PDB entry 1G8W | X-ray diffraction, 2.80 A resolution | chains A and C of the 4 polymer chains in the assembly

== Chain A (and C) ==
Protein: Leucoagglutinating phytohemagglutinin
Organism: Phaseolus vulgaris
Notes: fragment: leucoagglutinating fraction of the seed lectin; chain C of this document is another copy of the same molecule, construct and numbering; everything in this record applies to it too
UniProtKB: P05087 (PHAL_PHAVU); residues 1-233 here correspond to UniProt positions 21-253 (UniProt number = residue number + 20)
Sequence (233 residues; numbered 1 to 233; the number before each row is that of its first residue):
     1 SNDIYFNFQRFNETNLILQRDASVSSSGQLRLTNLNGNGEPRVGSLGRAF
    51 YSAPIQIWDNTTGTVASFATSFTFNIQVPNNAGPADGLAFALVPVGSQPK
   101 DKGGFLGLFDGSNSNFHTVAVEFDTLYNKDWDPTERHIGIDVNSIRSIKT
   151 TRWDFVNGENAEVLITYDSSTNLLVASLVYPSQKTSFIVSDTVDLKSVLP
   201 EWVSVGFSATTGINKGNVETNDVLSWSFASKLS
Glycans and other covalent adducts: N-acetylglucosamine (NAG) linked to Asn12
Swiss-Prot annotation at these positions:
  - glycosylation (N-linked (GlcNAc...) asparagine): Asn12 (high mannose), Asn60 (complex)

== Chain A / chain C interface ==
Residue-residue contacts (22; chain A residue first):
  Lys149(A) - Lys184(C)  hydrogen bond (side chain-backbone)
  Leu164(A) - Leu164(C)  hydrophobic
  Val179(A) - Leu173(C)  hydrophobic
  Pro181(A) - Leu173(C)  hydrophobic
  Lys184(A) - Lys149(C)  hydrogen bond (backbone-side chain)
  Lys184(A) - Ser190(C)  hydrogen bond (backbone-side chain)
  Lys184(A) - Asp191(C)
  Lys184(A) - Thr192(C)  hydrogen bond
  Thr185(A) - Ser190(C)
  Ser186(A) - Ile188(C)
  Ser186(A) - Val189(C)
  Ser186(A) - Ser190(C)  hydrogen bond
  Phe187(A) - Ile188(C)
  Ile188(A) - Ser186(C)
  Ile188(A) - Phe187(C)
  Ile188(A) - Ile188(C)  hydrophobic
  Val189(A) - Ser186(C)
  Ser190(A) - Lys184(C)  hydrogen bond (side chain-backbone)
  Ser190(A) - Thr185(C)
  Ser190(A) - Ser186(C)  hydrogen bond
  Asp191(A) - Lys184(C)
  Thr192(A) - Lys184(C)
Other interface residues (no listed pair), chain A (18 interface residues in all): Glu162, Thr171, Leu173, Val175, Ser177
Other interface residues (no listed pair), chain C (18 interface residues in all): Asp168, Thr171, Val175, Ser177, Val179, Pro181

== Summary ==
Chain A and chain C each contribute 18 residues to their interface, with 7 hydrogen bonds. Polar pairs include
Lys149(A)-Lys184(C), Lys184(A)-Ser190(C) and Lys184(A)-Thr192(C).
Both chains are Leucoagglutinating phytohemagglutinin (Phaseolus vulgaris). Entry 1G8W (Improved structure of
phytohemagglutinin-L from the kidney bean) was determined by X-ray diffraction, deposited together with 1G9F
and 1G7Y.
